Entry 7U1P (electron microscopy, 3.00 A resolution); this record covers chains C and F of the 11 polymer chains in the assembly.

[Chain C]
Protein: Replication factor C subunit 3
Source organism: Saccharomyces cerevisiae
UniProtKB: P38629 (RFC3_YEAST); numbering as in UniProt (aligned over 1-340)
Chain sequence (340 residues; row label = number of the first residue in the row):
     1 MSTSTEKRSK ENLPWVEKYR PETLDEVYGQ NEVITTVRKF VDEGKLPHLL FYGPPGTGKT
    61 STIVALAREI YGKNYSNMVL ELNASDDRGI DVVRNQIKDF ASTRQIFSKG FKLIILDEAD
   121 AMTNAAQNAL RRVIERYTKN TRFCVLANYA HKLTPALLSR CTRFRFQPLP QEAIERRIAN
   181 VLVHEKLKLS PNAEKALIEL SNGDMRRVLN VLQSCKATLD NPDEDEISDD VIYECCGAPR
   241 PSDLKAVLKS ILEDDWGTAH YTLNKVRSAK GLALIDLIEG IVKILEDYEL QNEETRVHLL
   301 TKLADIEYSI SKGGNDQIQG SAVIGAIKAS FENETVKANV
Disordered / not traced: 1-7, 336-340
Bound ions: Mg2+: Thr60 (together with ATP-gamma-S)
Small-molecule neighbours: ATP-gamma-S (AGS; phosphothiophosphoric acid-adenylate ester): Val16, Tyr19, Arg20, Pro21, Glu26, Val27, Tyr28, Pro54, Pro55, Gly56, Thr57, Gly58, Lys59, Thr60, Ser61, Asn148, Leu169, Arg177, Met205, Arg206, Leu209
Curated features (UniProtKB/Swiss-Prot):
  - binding site (ATP): Val16 to Tyr19, Arg20, Tyr28, Gly53 to Ser61, Asn148, Arg206
  - modified residue: Ser2 (N-acetylserine)

[Chain F]
Protein: Proliferating cell nuclear antigen
Source organism: Saccharomyces cerevisiae
UniProtKB: P15873 (PCNA_YEAST); residue numbers follow UniProt; this construct covers 1-258
Chain sequence (264 residues; each row starts with the number of its first residue; numbers below 1 keep their minus sign (Gly-5 is residue -5)):
    -5 GPHMASMLEA KFEEASLFKR IIDGFKDCVQ LVNFQCKEDG IIAQAVDDSR VLLVSLEIGV
    55 EAFQEYRCDH PVTLGMDLTS LSKILRCGNN TDTLTLIADN TPDSIILLFE DTKKDRIAEY
   115 SLKLMDIDAD FLKIEELQYD STLSLPSSEF SKIVRDLSQL SDSINIMITK ETIKFVADGD
   175 IGSGSVIIKP FVDMEHPETS IKLEMDQPVD LTFGAKYLLD IIKGSSLSDR VGIRLSSEAP
   235 ALFQFDLKSG FLQFFLAPKF NDEE
Disordered / not traced: -5 to 0, 256-258
Differences from the reference sequence: expression tag (-5 to 0)
Curated features (UniProtKB/Swiss-Prot):
  - DNA-binding region: Arg61 to Arg80
  - cross-link (Glycyl lysine isopeptide (Lys-Gly)): Lys127 (interchain with G-Cter in SUMO), Lys164 (interchain with G-Cter in SUMO)

[Interface between chain C and chain F]
Pairs across the interface (32; chain C residue first):
  Asn74(C) - Phe125(F)
  Ser76(C) - Arg44(F)  hydrogen bond (backbone-side chain)
  Asn77(C) - Arg44(F)  hydrogen bond
  Val79(C) - Arg44(F)
  Leu80(C) - Asp42(F)
  Asp99(C) - Val45(F)
  Asp99(C) - Lys210(F)  salt bridge
  Asp99(C) - Tyr211(F)
  Phe100(C) - Ser43(F)
  Phe100(C) - Arg44(F)
  Ser102(C) - Lys253(F)
  Ser102(C) - Phe254(F)  hydrogen bond (backbone-backbone)
  Thr103(C) - Val45(F)
  Thr103(C) - Ala251(F)
  Thr103(C) - Pro252(F)
  Thr103(C) - Lys253(F)
  Thr103(C) - Phe254(F)
  Arg104(C) - Glu232(F)  salt bridge
  Arg104(C) - Ala251(F)
  Arg104(C) - Pro252(F)  hydrogen bond (backbone-backbone)
  Arg104(C) - Lys253(F)
  Arg104(C) - Phe254(F)
  Ile106(C) - Arg44(F)
  Ile106(C) - Val45(F)
  Ile106(C) - Leu46(F)
  Ile106(C) - Leu47(F)  hydrophobic
  Ile106(C) - Pro234(F)
  Ile106(C) - Phe249(F)
  Ile106(C) - Ala251(F)  hydrophobic
  Phe107(C) - Phe125(F)  hydrophobic
  Lys109(C) - Glu232(F)
  Asn140(C) - Phe254(F)
Interface residues without a listed pair, chain C (19 interface residues in all): Gln96, Ala101, Gln105, Gly110, Lys112
Interface residues without a listed pair, chain F (20 interface residues in all): Val40, Lys127, Glu129, Asn255

[Summary]
Chain C and chain F form an interface of 19 and 20 residues respectively; the contacts include 4 hydrogen
bonds and 2 salt bridges. Among the polar pairs are Asp99(C)-Lys210(F), Arg104(C)-Glu232(F) and
Ser76(C)-Arg44(F). Ligands of chain C: ATP-gamma-S.
Here chain C is Replication factor C subunit 3 and chain F is Proliferating cell nuclear antigen, both from
Saccharomyces cerevisiae. Entry 7U1P (RFC:PCNA bound to DNA with a ssDNA gap of five nucleotides) was
determined by electron microscopy together with 7U19 and 7U1A from the same study.
